Entry 8VN6 (X-ray diffraction, 1.54 A resolution); this record covers chains C and B of the 4 polymer chains in the assembly.

[Chain C]
Molecule: 21-nt DNA strand
Sequence (21 nucleotides; row label = number of the first residue in the row):
   401 TTGACTCTCT TAAGAGAGTC A
Metal / ion sites: Mg2+: DA413, DG414 (shared with Asn319(B) of chain B); Na+: DA413, DG414 (shared with Asn319(B) of chain B)

[Chain B]
Name: Intron-encoded endonuclease I-PpoI
Organism: Physarum polycephalum
Notes: EC 3.1.-.-
Reference sequence: Q94702 (PPO1_PHYPO); residues 202-363 here correspond to UniProt positions 2-163 (UniProt number = residue number - 200)
Chain sequence (162 residues; row label = number of the first residue in the row):
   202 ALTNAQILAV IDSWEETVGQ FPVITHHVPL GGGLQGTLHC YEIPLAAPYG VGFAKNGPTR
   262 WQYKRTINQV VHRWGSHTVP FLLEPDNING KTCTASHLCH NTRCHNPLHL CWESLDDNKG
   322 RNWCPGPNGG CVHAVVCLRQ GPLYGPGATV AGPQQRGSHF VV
Metal / ion sites: Zn2+ site 1: Cys241, Cys300, Cys305, His310; Mg2+: Asn319 (shared with DA413(C), DG414(C) of chain C); Na+: Asn319 (shared with DA413(C), DG414(C) of chain C); Zn2+ site 2: Cys325, Cys332, His334, Cys338

[Chain C / chain B interface]
Pairs across the interface (26; chain C residue first):
  DA413(C) - Leu316(B)  base contact
  DA413(C) - Asn319(B)  phosphate contact
  DA413(C) - Lys320(B)  base contact
  DA413(C) - Asn323(B)  hydrogen bond to the phosphate
  DA413(C) - Leu344(B)  phosphate contact
  DG414(C) - Arg261(B)  base contact
  DG414(C) - Thr295(B)  phosphate contact
  DG414(C) - Ala296(B)  phosphate contact
  DG414(C) - Ser297(B)  phosphate contact
  DG414(C) - His298(B)  salt bridge to the phosphate
  DG414(C) - Leu316(B)  sugar contact
  DG414(C) - Asn319(B)  hydrogen bond to the phosphate
  DA415(C) - Asn257(B)  base contact
  DA415(C) - Arg261(B)  salt bridge to the phosphate
  DA415(C) - Thr279(B)  phosphate contact
  DA415(C) - Thr295(B)  phosphate contact
  DA415(C) - Ala296(B)  hydrogen bond to the phosphate
  DA415(C) - Trp313(B)  phosphate contact
  DG416(C) - Asn257(B)  hydrogen bond to the base
  DG416(C) - Gln263(B)  base contact
  DG416(C) - Trp275(B)  phosphate contact
  DG416(C) - Gly276(B)  hydrogen bond to the phosphate
  DA417(C) - Asn257(B)  base contact
  DA417(C) - Gln263(B)  base contact
  DA417(C) - Arg274(B)  hydrogen bond to the base
  DG418(C) - Arg274(B)  hydrogen bond to the base
Other interface residues (no listed pair), chain C (7 interface residues in all): DA412
Other interface residues (no listed pair), chain B (18 interface residues in all): Thr303

[Summary]
The interface between chain C and chain B involves 7 residues on one side and 18 on the other, with 7 hydrogen
bonds and 2 salt bridges. Polar contacts include DG416(C)-Asn257(B), DA417(C)-Arg274(B) and
DG418(C)-Arg274(B). Asn319(B), DA413(C) and DG414(C) coordinate Mg2+.
Here chain C is a 21-nt DNA strand and chain B is Intron-encoded endonuclease I-PpoI (Physarum polycephalum).
Entry 8VN6 (Homing endonuclease I-PpoI-DNA complex:reaction at pH8.0 (Tris) with 500 uM Mg2+ for 10s) was
determined by X-ray diffraction together with 8VMO, 8VMP, 8VMQ, 8VMR, 8VMS, 8VMT and 35 further entries from
the same study.
